1ZAV - chains A and W of the 7 polymer chains in the assembly; structure by X-ray diffraction, 1.90 A resolution.

# Chain A
Protein: 50S ribosomal protein L10
From: Thermotoga maritima
UniProt: P29394 (RL10_THEMA); residue numbers follow UniProt; this construct covers 1-179
Amino-acid sequence (180 residues; numbered 0 to 179; the number before each row is that of its first residue; numbering starts at 0):
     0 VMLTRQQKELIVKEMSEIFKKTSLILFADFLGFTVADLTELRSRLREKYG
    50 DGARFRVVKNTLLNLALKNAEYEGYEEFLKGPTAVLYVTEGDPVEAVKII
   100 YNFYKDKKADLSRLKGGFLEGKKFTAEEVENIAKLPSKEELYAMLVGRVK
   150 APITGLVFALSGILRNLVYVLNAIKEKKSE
Not modelled in the structure: 178-179
Construct notes: cloning artifact (0)

# Chain W
Protein: 50S ribosomal protein L7/L12
From: Thermotoga maritima
Notes: fragment: N-terminal domain
UniProt: P29396 (RL7_THEMA); residue numbers follow UniProt; this construct covers 1-30
Amino-acid sequence (30 residues; each row starts with the number of its first residue):
     1 MTIDEIIEAIEKLTVSELAELVKKLEDKFG

# Interface between chain A and chain W
Pairs across the interface - 13 pairs, chain A then chain W:
  K149(A) with F29(W); G30(W), hydrogen bond (side chain-backbone)
  I152(A) with F29(W), hydrophobic
  V156(A) with E26(W)
  L159(A) with I10(W), hydrophobic; L18(W); L21(W), hydrophobic; V22(W), hydrophobic; L25(W), hydrophobic
  S160(A) with V22(W)
  I162(A) with L18(W), hydrophobic
  L163(A) with V15(W), hydrophobic; L18(W), hydrophobic
Interface residues without a listed pair, chain A (8 interface residues in all): L155
Interface residues without a listed pair, chain W (10 interface residues in all): A19

# In short
Chain A and chain W form an interface of 8 and 10 residues respectively; the contacts include 1 hydrogen bond.
The hydrogen-bonded pair is K149(A)-G30(W).
Here chain A is 50S ribosomal protein L10 and chain W is 50S ribosomal protein L7/L12, both from Thermotoga
maritima. Entry 1ZAV (Ribosomal Protein L10-L12(NTD) Complex, Space Group P21) was determined by X-ray
diffraction, deposited together with 1ZAW and 1ZAX.
